Entry 6C26 (electron microscopy, 3.50 A resolution); this record covers chains A and 3 of the 8 polymer chains in the assembly.

Chain A:
Protein: Dolichyl-diphosphooligosaccharide--protein glycosyltransferase subunit STT3
Source organism: Saccharomyces cerevisiae (strain ATCC 204508 / S288c)
Notes: EC 2.4.99.18
Reference sequence: P39007 (STT3_YEAST); residues 1-718 here = UniProt positions 1-718
Sequence (718 residues; numbered 1 to 718; the number before each row is that of its first residue):
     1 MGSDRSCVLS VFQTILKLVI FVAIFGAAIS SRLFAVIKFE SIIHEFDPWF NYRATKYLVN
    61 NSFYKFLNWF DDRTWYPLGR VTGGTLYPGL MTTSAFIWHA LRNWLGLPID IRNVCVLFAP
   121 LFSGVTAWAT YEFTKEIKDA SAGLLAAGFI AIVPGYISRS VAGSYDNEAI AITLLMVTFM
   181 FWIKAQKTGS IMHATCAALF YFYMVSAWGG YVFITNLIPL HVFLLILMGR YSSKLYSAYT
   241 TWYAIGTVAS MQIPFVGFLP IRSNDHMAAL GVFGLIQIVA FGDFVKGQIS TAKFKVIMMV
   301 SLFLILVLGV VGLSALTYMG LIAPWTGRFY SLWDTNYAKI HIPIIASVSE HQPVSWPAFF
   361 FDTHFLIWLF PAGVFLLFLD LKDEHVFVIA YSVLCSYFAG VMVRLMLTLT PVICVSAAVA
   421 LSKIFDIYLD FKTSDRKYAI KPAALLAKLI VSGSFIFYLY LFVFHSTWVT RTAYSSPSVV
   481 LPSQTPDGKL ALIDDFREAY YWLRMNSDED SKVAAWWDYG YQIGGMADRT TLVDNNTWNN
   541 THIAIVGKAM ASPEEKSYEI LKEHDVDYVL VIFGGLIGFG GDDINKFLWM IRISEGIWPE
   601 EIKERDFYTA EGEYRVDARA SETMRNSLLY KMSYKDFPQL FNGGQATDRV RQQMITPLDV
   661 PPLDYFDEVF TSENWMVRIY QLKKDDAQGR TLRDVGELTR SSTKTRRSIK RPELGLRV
Disordered / not traced: 1-4, 298-350, 433-438, 483-489
Covalent attachments: glycan linked to Asn539
Small-molecule neighbours:
  - EGY ((4R,7R)-4-hydroxy-N,N,N-trimethyl-4,9-dioxo-7-[(undecanoyloxy)methyl]-3,5,8-trioxa-4lambda~5~-phosphadocosan-1-aminium), molecule 1: Phe25, Ile29, Ser30, Leu33
  - EGY, molecule 2: Ile29, Leu33, Val36, Ile37, Ser41, Leu107, Arg112, Asn113, Leu117, Leu121
  - EGY, molecule 3: Leu58, Asn61, Ser62, Phe63, Thr92, Phe96, Trp98, His99
  - EGY, molecule 4: Tyr64, Leu67, Pro88, Thr92, Leu199, Phe202, Tyr203, Ser206, Ile253, Pro254
  - EGY, molecule 5: Leu220, Phe223, Leu224, Leu227, Met228, Arg230, Phe378, Ile389
  - EGY, molecule 6: Phe258, Ile261, Arg262, Met267, Gly271
Swiss-Prot annotation at these positions:
  - region: Trp516 to Asp518 (Interacts with target acceptor peptide in protein substrate)
  - motif: Glu45 to Asp47 (DXD motif 1), Asp166 to Glu168 (DXD motif 2), Ser347 to Glu350 (SVSE motif), Trp516 to Gly520 (WWDYG motif), Asp583 to Met590 (DK motif)
  - binding site (Mn(2+)): Asp47, Asp166, Glu168
  - binding site (dolichyl diphosphooligosaccharide): Arg404, Tyr521
  - site: Asp47 (Interacts with target acceptor peptide in protein substrate), Arg159 (Important for catalytic activity), Glu350 (Interacts with target acceptor peptide in protein substrate), Lys586 (Interacts with target acceptor peptide in protein substrate)
  - glycosylation (N-linked (GlcNAc...) asparagine): Asn60, Asn535, Asn539 (high mannose)
  - mutagenesis: Asp47 (D47A: Lethal; impairs the catalytic activity), Arg159 (R159A: Temperature sensitive and staurosporine sensitive), Ser160 (S160A: Temperature sensitive and staurosporine sensitive), Gly163 (G163R: Temperature sensitive and staurosporine sensitive), Ser164 (S164A: Temperature sensitive and staurosporine sensitive), Asp166 (D166A: Lethal; impairs the catalytic activity), Glu168 (E168Q: Lethal; impairs the catalytic activity), Trp208 (W208A: Lethal; abolishes interaction with OST1 and WBP1), Gly210 (G210D: Temperature sensitive and staurosporine sensitive), Glu350 (E350A: Lethal; impairs the catalytic activity), Val393 (V393I: Staurosporine sensitive), Arg404 (R404A: Lethal; abolishes interaction with OST1 and WBP1), 10 further mutagenesis entries in UniProt
Reported in the primary citation:
  - post-translational modification sites: Asn539
  - specificity-determining residues: Asp362 (proposed by the authors, not directly observed)
  - catalytic residues: Asp47, Asp166, Glu168, Trp208, Arg404
  - binding site for EGY: Arg112, Asn113

Chain 3:
Protein: Dolichyl-diphosphooligosaccharide--protein glycosyltransferase subunit 3
Source organism: Saccharomyces cerevisiae (strain ATCC 204508 / S288c)
Notes: EC 2.4.99.18
Reference sequence: P48439 (OST3_YEAST); numbering as in UniProt (aligned over 1-350)
Sequence (350 residues; each row starts with the number of its first residue):
     1 MNWLFLVSLV FFCGVSTHPA LAMSSNRLLK LANKSPKKII PLKDSSFENI LAPPHENAYI
    61 VALFTATAPE IGCSLCLELE SEYDTIVASW FDDHPDAKSS NSDTSIFFTK VNLEDPSKTI
   121 PKAFQFFQLN NVPRLFIFKP NSPSILDHSV ISISTDTGSE RMKQIIQAIK QFSQVNDFSL
   181 HLPMDWTPII TSTIITFITV LLFKKQSKLM FSIISSRIIW ATLSTFFIIC MISAYMFNQI
   241 RNTQLAGVGP KGEVMYFLPN EFQHQFAIET QVMVLIYGTL AALVVVLVKG IQFLRSHLYP
   301 ETKKAYFIDA ILASFCALFI YVFFAALTTV FTIKSPAYPF PLLRLSAPFK
Disordered / not traced: 1-207, 246-254, 343-350
Small-molecule neighbours: EGY ((4R,7R)-4-hydroxy-N,N,N-trimethyl-4,9-dioxo-7-[(undecanoyloxy)methyl]-3,5,8-trioxa-4lambda~5~-phosphadocosan-1-aminium): Ile214, Ser215, Arg217, Trp220

Chain A / chain 3 interface:
Pairs across the interface (56):
  Gln352(A) - Arg241(3)
  Pro353(A) - Phe237(3)
  Pro353(A) - Arg241(3)
  Val354(A) - Ala234(3)
  Val354(A) - Phe237(3)
  Ser355(A) - Ala234(3)
  Ser355(A) - Phe262(3)
  Ser355(A) - Gln263(3)
  Ser355(A) - Gln265(3)  hydrogen bond
  Trp356(A) - Ala234(3)
  Trp356(A) - Met273(3)  hydrophobic
  Trp356(A) - Tyr277(3)  hydrogen bond
  Pro357(A) - Phe262(3)
  Pro357(A) - Phe331(3)  hydrophobic
  Phe359(A) - Ile232(3)
  Phe360(A) - Phe331(3)  hydrophobic
  His364(A) - Phe324(3)
  His364(A) - Tyr338(3)
  Ile367(A) - Ile232(3)  hydrophobic
  Trp368(A) - Leu280(3)
  Trp368(A) - Ile320(3)  hydrophobic
  Phe370(A) - Ile228(3)  hydrophobic
  Pro371(A) - Thr225(3)
  Pro371(A) - Ile229(3)  hydrophobic
  Phe375(A) - Ala221(3)  hydrophobic
  Phe375(A) - Thr225(3)
  Phe375(A) - Val285(3)  hydrophobic
  Leu376(A) - Val285(3)  hydrophobic
  Leu376(A) - Val288(3)  hydrophobic
  Leu376(A) - Lys289(3)
  Phe378(A) - Arg217(3)
  Phe378(A) - Trp220(3)  hydrophobic
  Phe378(A) - Ala221(3)
  Leu379(A) - Lys289(3)
  Val393(A) - Ser224(3)
  Val393(A) - Phe227(3)  hydrophobic
  Val393(A) - Ile228(3)  hydrophobic
  Ser396(A) - Ile228(3)
  Ser396(A) - Met231(3)
  Tyr397(A) - Met231(3)
  Tyr397(A) - Met236(3)
  Gly400(A) - Met236(3)
  Val401(A) - Met236(3)  hydrophobic
  Lys423(A) - Val288(3)
  Ile424(A) - Val284(3)  hydrophobic
  Tyr428(A) - Leu287(3)  hydrogen bond (side chain-backbone)
  Ala443(A) - Phe307(3)  hydrophobic
  Ala443(A) - Ala310(3)
  Ala447(A) - Ala310(3)  hydrophobic
  Ile450(A) - Ser314(3)
  Tyr458(A) - Tyr321(3)
  Tyr458(A) - Phe324(3)  hydrophobic
  Leu461(A) - Phe340(3)  hydrophobic
  His465(A) - Tyr338(3)
  His465(A) - Phe340(3)
  Trp468(A) - Pro339(3)
Other interface residues (no listed pair), chain A (41 interface residues in all): Phe361, Phe365, Ala372, Val374, Leu381, Ser392, Ile427, Val451, Phe455
Other interface residues (no listed pair), chain 3 (44 interface residues in all): Ser233, Ile240, His264, Ala281, Ala313, Ala317, Leu327, Lys334, Ala337

Overview:
Chain A and chain 3 form an interface of 41 and 44 residues respectively; the contacts include 3 hydrogen
bonds. Among the polar pairs are Ser355(A)-Gln265(3), Trp356(A)-Tyr277(3) and Tyr428(A)-Leu287(3). From the
paper: catalytic residues Asp47(A), Asp166(A) and Glu168(A) among others; a binding site for EGY at Arg112(A)
and Asn113(A).
Chain A is Dolichyl-diphosphooligosaccharide--protein glycosyltransferase subunit STT3 and chain 3 is
Dolichyl-diphosphooligosaccharide--protein glycosyltransferase subunit 3, both from Saccharomyces cerevisiae
(strain ATCC 204508 / S288c); the structure, The Cryo-EM structure of a eukaryotic oligosaccharyl transferase
complex, was determined by electron microscopy.
